4JFM - chain A; structure by X-ray diffraction, 1.02 A resolution.

Chain A:
Molecule: Peptidyl-prolyl cis-trans isomerase FKBP5
Source organism: Homo sapiens
Notes: EC 5.2.1.8
Reference sequence: Q13451 (FKBP5_HUMAN); numbering as in UniProt (aligned over 16-140)
Amino-acid sequence (128 residues; row label = number of the first residue in the row):
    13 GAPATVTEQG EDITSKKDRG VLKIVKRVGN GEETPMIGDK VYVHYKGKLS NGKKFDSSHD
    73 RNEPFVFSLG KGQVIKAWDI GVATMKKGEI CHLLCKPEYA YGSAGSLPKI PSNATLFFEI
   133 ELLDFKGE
Sequence notes: expression tag (13-15); engineered mutation T19 (Ala in Q13451)
Residues lining bound ligands: 1KZ (2-(3,4-dimethoxyphenoxy)ethyl (2S)-1-[(2-oxo-2,3-dihydro-1,3-benzothiazol-6-yl)sulfonyl]piperidine-2-carboxylate): Y57, F67, D68, R73, F77, Q85, V86, I87, W90, Y113, S118, K121, I122, L128, F130
UniProt features mapped onto this chain:
  - modified residue: K28 (N6-acetyllysine)

Summary:
Chain A binds compound 1KZ.
Chain A is Peptidyl-prolyl cis-trans isomerase FKBP5 (Homo sapiens); the structure, Increasing the Efficiency
Efficiency of Ligands for the FK506-Binding Protein 51 by Conformational Control: Complex of ..., was
determined by X-ray diffraction, deposited together with 4JFI, 4JFJ, 4JFK and 4JFL.
